Entry 7MLY (electron microscopy, 2.70 A resolution); this record covers chains K and E of the 13 polymer chains in the assembly.

# Chain K
Protein: 3D1 Fab Light Chain
Source organism: Rattus norvegicus
Notes: antibody fragment or engineered binder
Sequence (107 residues; numbered 1 to 107; the number before each row is that of its first residue):
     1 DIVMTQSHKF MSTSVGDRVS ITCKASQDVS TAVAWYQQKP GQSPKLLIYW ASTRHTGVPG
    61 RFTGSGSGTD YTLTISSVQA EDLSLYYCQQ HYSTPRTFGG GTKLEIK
Unresolved in the structure: 1, 104-107
Disulfide bonds: Cys23-Cys88

# Chain E
Protein: Glycine receptor beta
Source organism: Sus scrofa
UniProt: Q6KBX4 (Q6KBX4_PIG); residues -21 to 475 here correspond to UniProt positions 1-497 (UniProt number = residue number + 22)
Sequence (497 residues; numbered -21 to 475; the number before each row is that of its first residue; numbers below 1 keep their minus sign (Met-21 is residue -21)):
   -21 MKFLLAVAFF ILISLWVEEA YSKEKSSKKG KGKKKQYLCP SQQSAEDLAR VPANSTSNIL
    39 NRLLVSYDPR IRPNFKGIPV DVVVNIFINS FGSIQETTMD YRVNIFLRQK WNDPRLKLPS
    99 DFRGSDALTV DPTMYKCLWK PDLFFANEKS ANFHDVTQEN ILLFIFRDGD VLVSMRLSIT
   159 LSCPLDLTLF PMDTQRCKMQ LESFGYTTDD LRFIWQSGDP VQLEKIALPQ FDIKKEDIEY
   219 GNCTKYYKGT GYYTCVEVIF TLRRQVGFYM MGVYAPTLLI VVLSWLSFWI NPDASAARVP
   279 LGIFSVLSLA SECTTLAAEL PKVSYVKALD VWLIACLLFG FASLVEYAVV QVMLNNPKRV
   339 EAEKARIAKA EQADGKGANA VKKNTVNGTG TPVHISTLQV GETRCKKVCT SKSDLRSNDF
   399 SIVGSLPRDF ELSNYDCYGK PIEVNNGLGK SQAKNNKKPP PAKPVIPTAA KRIDLYARAL
   459 FPFCFLFFNV IYWSIYL
Unresolved in the structure: -21 to 32, 335-446
Disulfide bonds: Cys161-Cys175, Cys221-Cys233
Covalent attachments: N-acetylglucosamine (NAG) linked to Asn220
Residues lining bound ligands:
  - glycine (GLY), molecule 1: Phe84, Arg86, Leu140, Ser152
  - glycine (GLY), molecule 2: Glu180, Phe182, Tyr225, Thr228, Tyr231
What the authors report for this chain:
  - post-translational modification sites: Asn220
  - binding site for glycine: Tyr231

# Interface between chain K and chain E
Residue-residue contacts (4):
  Gln27(K) - Arg101(E)
  Tyr92(K) - Ser103(E)  hydrogen bond (backbone-side chain)
  Ser93(K) - Ser103(E)
  Thr94(K) - Asp104(E)  hydrogen bond
Also at the interface, not in a pair above, chain E (4 interface residues in all): Gly102

# Summary
The chain K/chain E interface involves 4 residues from each chain; the contacts include 2 hydrogen bonds.
Among the polar pairs are Tyr92(K)-Ser103(E) and Thr94(K)-Asp104(E). Bound to chain E: glycine.
N-acetylglucosamine is covalently linked to Asn220(E). From the paper: a binding site for glycine at
Tyr231(E); a modification site at Asn220(E).
Here chain K is 3D1 Fab Light Chain (Rattus norvegicus) and chain E is Glycine receptor beta (Sus scrofa).
Entry 7MLY (Cryo-EM reveals partially and fully assembled native glycine receptors,heteromeric pentamer) was
determined by electron microscopy, deposited together with 7MLU and 7MLV.
